Entry 6FQR (X-ray diffraction, 2.10 A resolution); this record covers chains A and B of the 3 polymer chains in the assembly.

[Chain A (and B)]
Molecule: Insulin-like growth factor 2 mRNA-binding protein 3
Source organism: Homo sapiens
Notes: chain B of this document is another copy of the same molecule, construct and numbering; everything in this record applies to it too
UniProtKB: O00425 (IF2B3_HUMAN); residue numbers follow UniProt; this construct covers 1-161
Amino-acid sequence (170 residues; row label = number of the first residue in the row; numbers below 1 keep their minus sign (Gly-2 is residue -2)):
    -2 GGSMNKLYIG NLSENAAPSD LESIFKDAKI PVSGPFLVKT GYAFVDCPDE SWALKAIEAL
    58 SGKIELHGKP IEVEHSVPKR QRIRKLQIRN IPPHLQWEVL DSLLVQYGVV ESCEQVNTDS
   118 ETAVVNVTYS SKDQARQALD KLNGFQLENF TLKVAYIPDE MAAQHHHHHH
Not modelled in the structure: -2 to -1, 158-167 (chain B: -2 to -1, 160-167)
Differences from the reference sequence: expression tag (-2 to 0, 162-167)
Reported in the primary citation:
  - binding site for RNA cccc: Tyr5, Tyr39, Phe41

[How chain A and chain B interact]
Pairs across the interface (17):
  Lys3(A) with Gln143(B)
  Pro15(A) with Gln103(B)
  Glu19(A) with Gln103(B)
  Val29(A) with Lys138(B)
  Ser30(A) with Lys138(B)
  Gly31(A) with Tyr104(B); Lys138(B)
  Pro32(A) with Leu100(B), hydrophobic; Gln103(B); Tyr104(B); Lys138(B); Leu139(B), hydrophobic; Phe142(B)
  Phe33(A) with Leu100(B); Gln103(B), hydrogen bond (backbone-side chain)
  Leu34(A) with Val96(B), hydrophobic; Leu144(B), hydrophobic
Interface residues without a listed pair, chain A (11 interface residues in all): Lys36, Asp43
Interface residues without a listed pair, chain B (12 interface residues in all): Ser99, Asp137, Glu145

[Summary]
11 residues of chain A face 12 of chain B across their interface, with 1 hydrogen bond. The hydrogen-bonded
pair is Phe33(A)-Gln103(B). The paper reports a binding site for RNA cccc at Tyr5(A), Tyr39(A) and Phe41(A).
Chain A and chain B are both Insulin-like growth factor 2 mRNA-binding protein 3 (Homo sapiens); the
structure, Crystal structure of IMP3 RRM12 in complex with RNA (CCCC), was determined by X-ray diffraction
together with 6FQ1 and 6GX6 from the same study.
